1DKK - chain A; structure by X-ray diffraction, 1.90 A resolution.

== Chain A ==
Name: Lysozyme
From: Colinus virginianus
Notes: EC 3.2.1.17
Reference sequence: P00700 (LYSC_COLVI); residues 1-129 here = UniProt positions 1-129
Amino-acid sequence (129 residues; numbered 1 to 129; the number before each row is that of its first residue):
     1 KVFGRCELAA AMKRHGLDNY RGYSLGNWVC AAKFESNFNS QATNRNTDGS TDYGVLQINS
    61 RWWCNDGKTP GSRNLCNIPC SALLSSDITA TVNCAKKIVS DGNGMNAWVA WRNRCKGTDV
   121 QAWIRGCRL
Cystine bridges: Cys6-Cys127, Cys30-Cys115, Cys64-Cys80, Cys76-Cys94

== In short ==
Chain A is Lysozyme (Colinus virginianus); the structure, Bobwhite quail lysozyme with nitrate, was determined
by X-ray diffraction together with 1DKJ from the same study.
